Entry 1ZQO (X-ray diffraction, 3.20 A resolution); this record covers chains P and A of the 3 polymer chains in the assembly.

== Chain P ==
Molecule: 7-nt DNA strand
Sequence (7 nucleotides; row label = number of the first residue in the row):
     1 TCTAATG
Ion coordination: Na+: DT6 (shared with Thr-101(A), Val-103(A), Ile-106(A) of chain A)

== Chain A ==
Protein: Protein (DNA polymerase beta (e.c.2.7.7.7))
Source organism: Homo sapiens
Reference sequence: P06746 (DPOB_HUMAN); residues 2-335 here correspond to UniProt positions 1-334 (UniProt number = residue number - 1)
Chain sequence (335 residues; row label = number of the first residue in the row):
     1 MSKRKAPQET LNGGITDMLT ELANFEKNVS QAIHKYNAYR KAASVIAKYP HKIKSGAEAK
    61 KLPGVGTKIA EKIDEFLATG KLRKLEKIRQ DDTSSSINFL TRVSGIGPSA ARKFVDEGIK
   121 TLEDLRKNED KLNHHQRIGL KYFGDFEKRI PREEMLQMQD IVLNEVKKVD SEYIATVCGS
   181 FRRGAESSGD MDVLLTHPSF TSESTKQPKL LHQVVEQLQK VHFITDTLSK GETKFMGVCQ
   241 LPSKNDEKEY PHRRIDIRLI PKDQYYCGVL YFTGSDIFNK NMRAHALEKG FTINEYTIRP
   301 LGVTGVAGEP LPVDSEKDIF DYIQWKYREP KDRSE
Not modelled in the structure: 1-8
Swiss-Prot annotation at these positions:
  - binding site (K(+)): Lys-61
  - binding site (Na(+)): Lys-61
Ion coordination: Na+ site 1 near Leu-62 (its only coordinating residue here); Na+ site 2: Thr-101, Val-103, Ile-106 (shared with DT6(P) of chain P)

== How chain P and chain A interact ==
Pairs across the interface - 15 pairs, chain P then chain A:
  DA4(P) / Ser-109(A)  sugar contact
  DA5(P) / Gly-105(A)  phosphate contact
  DA5(P) / Ile-106(A)  phosphate contact
  DA5(P) / Gly-107(A)  hydrogen bond to the phosphate
  DA5(P) / Pro-108(A)  phosphate contact
  DA5(P) / Ser-109(A)  hydrogen bond to the phosphate
  DA5(P) / Ala-110(A)  hydrogen bond to the phosphate
  DT6(P) / Val-103(A)  phosphate contact
  DT6(P) / Ser-104(A)  phosphate contact
  DT6(P) / Gly-105(A)  hydrogen bond to the phosphate
  DT6(P) / Ile-106(A)  hydrogen bond to the phosphate
  DT6(P) / Lys-234(A)  hydrogen bond to the base
  DG7(P) / Arg-254(A)  salt bridge to the phosphate
  DG7(P) / Asp-256(A)  phosphate contact
  DG7(P) / Arg-258(A)  phosphate contact
Interface residues without a listed pair, chain A (16 interface residues in all): Thr-101, Asp-190, Asp-192, Met-236

== Overview ==
Chain P and chain A form an interface of 4 and 16 residues respectively, with 6 hydrogen bonds and 1 salt
bridge. Among the polar pairs are DT6(P)/Lys-234(A), DA5(P)/Gly-107(A) and DA5(P)/Ser-109(A). From UniProt:
K+-binding residue Lys-61(A) and Na+-binding residue Lys-61(A) on chain A.
Here chain P is a 7-nt DNA strand and chain A is Protein (DNA polymerase beta (e.c.2.7.7.7)) (Homo sapiens).
Entry 1ZQO (DNA polymerase beta (pol B) (e.c.2.7.7.7) complexed with seven base pairs of DNA; soaked in the
...) was determined by X-ray diffraction, deposited together with 1ZQA, 1ZQB, 1ZQC, 1ZQD, 1ZQE, 1ZQG and 28
further entries.
